Entry 8PMP (electron microscopy, 3.43 A resolution); this record covers chains A and B of the 3 polymer chains in the assembly.

Chain A:
Protein: Nuclear cap-binding protein subunit 1
From: Homo sapiens
Reference sequence: Q09161 (NCBP1_HUMAN); residues 20-790 here = UniProt positions 20-790
Chain sequence (772 residues; numbered 19 to 790; the number before each row is that of its first residue):
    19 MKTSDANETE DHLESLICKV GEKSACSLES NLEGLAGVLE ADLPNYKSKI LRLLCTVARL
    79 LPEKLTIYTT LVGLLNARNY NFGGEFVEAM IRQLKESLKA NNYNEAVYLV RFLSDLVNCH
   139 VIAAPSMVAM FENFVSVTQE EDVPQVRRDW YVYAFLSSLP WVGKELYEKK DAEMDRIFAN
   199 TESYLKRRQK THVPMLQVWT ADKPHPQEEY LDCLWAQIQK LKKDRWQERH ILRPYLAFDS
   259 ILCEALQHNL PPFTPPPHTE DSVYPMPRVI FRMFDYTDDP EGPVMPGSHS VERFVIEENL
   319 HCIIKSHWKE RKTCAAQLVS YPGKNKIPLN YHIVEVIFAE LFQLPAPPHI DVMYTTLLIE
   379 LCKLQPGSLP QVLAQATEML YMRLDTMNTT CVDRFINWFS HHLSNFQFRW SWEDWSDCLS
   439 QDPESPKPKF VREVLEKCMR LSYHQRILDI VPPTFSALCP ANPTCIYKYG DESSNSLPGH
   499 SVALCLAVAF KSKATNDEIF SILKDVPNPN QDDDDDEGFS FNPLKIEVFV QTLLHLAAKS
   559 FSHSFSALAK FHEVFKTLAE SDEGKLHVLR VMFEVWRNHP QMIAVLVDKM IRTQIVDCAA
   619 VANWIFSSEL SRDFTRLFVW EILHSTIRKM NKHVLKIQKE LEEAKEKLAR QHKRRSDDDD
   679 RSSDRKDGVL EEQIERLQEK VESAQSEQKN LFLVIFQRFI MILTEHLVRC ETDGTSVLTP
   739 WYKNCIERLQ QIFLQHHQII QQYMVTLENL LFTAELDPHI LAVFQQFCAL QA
Not modelled in the structure: 19-24, 528-537, 677-685
Construct notes: initiating methionine (19)
Curated features (UniProtKB/Swiss-Prot):
  - modified residue: Thr-21 (Phosphothreonine), Ser-22 (Phosphoserine), Ser-201 (Phosphoserine), Lys-204 (N6-acetyllysine), Lys-698 (N6-acetyllysine)
  - cross-link: Lys-684 (Glycyl lysine isopeptide (Lys-Gly) (interchain with G-Cter in SUMO2))

Chain B:
Protein: Nuclear cap-binding protein subunit 2
From: Homo sapiens
Reference sequence: P52298 (NCBP2_HUMAN); residues 1-156 here = UniProt positions 1-156
Chain sequence (156 residues; row label = number of the first residue in the row):
     1 MSGGLLKALR SDSYVELSQY RDQHFRGDNE EQEKLLKKSC TLYVGNLSFY TTEEQIYELF
    61 SKSGDIKKII MGLDKMKKTA CGFCFVEYYS RADAENAMRY INGTRLDDRI IRTDWDAGFK
   121 EGRQYGRGRS GGQVRDEYRQ DYDAGRGGYG KLAQNQ
Not modelled in the structure: 1-3, 156
Residues lining bound ligands: 7N-methyl-8-hydroguanosine-5'-triphosphate (MGT): Tyr-20, Asp-22, Gln-23, Tyr-43, Phe-83, Phe-85, Asp-114, Trp-115, Asp-116, Arg-123, Tyr-125, Gly-126, Arg-127, Gly-128, Gly-132, Gln-133, Val-134
Curated features (UniProtKB/Swiss-Prot):
  - binding site (mRNA): Tyr-20, Tyr-43, Arg-112 to Asp-116, Arg-123 to Arg-127, Gln-133, Val-134
  - modified residue: Ser-2 (N-acetylserine), Ser-13 (Phosphoserine), Ser-18 (Phosphoserine), Arg-146 (Omega-N-methylarginine)

Interface between chain A and chain B:
Pairs across the interface (62):
  Asp-29(A) / Lys-7(B)  salt bridge
  Thr-74(A) / Gly-4(B)
  Thr-74(A) / Leu-6(B)
  Arg-77(A) / Gly-4(B)
  Leu-78(A) / Leu-6(B)
  Leu-78(A) / Leu-9(B)  hydrophobic
  Ser-324(A) / Leu-9(B)
  Trp-326(A) / Arg-99(B)
  Trp-326(A) / Tyr-100(B)
  Lys-327(A) / Leu-9(B)
  Lys-327(A) / Arg-10(B)
  Lys-327(A) / Ser-11(B)
  Glu-328(A) / Ser-11(B)  hydrogen bond
  Arg-329(A) / Tyr-14(B)  hydrogen bond
  Arg-329(A) / Arg-99(B)  hydrogen bond (side chain-backbone)
  Arg-329(A) / Asn-102(B)  hydrogen bond (side chain-backbone)
  Lys-330(A) / Tyr-14(B)
  Ile-368(A) / Ser-63(B)
  Ile-368(A) / Asn-96(B)
  Ile-368(A) / Tyr-100(B)  hydrophobic
  Val-370(A) / Tyr-100(B)  hydrophobic
  Val-370(A) / Ile-101(B)  hydrophobic
  Met-371(A) / Tyr-100(B)  hydrophobic
  Thr-374(A) / Tyr-100(B)
  Thr-374(A) / Thr-104(B)
  Asn-415(A) / Lys-62(B)
  Ser-418(A) / Lys-62(B)  hydrogen bond
  His-419(A) / Leu-59(B)
  His-419(A) / Thr-104(B)
  Asn-423(A) / Arg-105(B)
  Gln-425(A) / Asp-108(B)
  Lys-455(A) / Glu-58(B)  salt bridge
  Arg-458(A) / Gln-55(B)
  Arg-458(A) / Glu-58(B)  salt bridge
  Leu-459(A) / Gln-55(B)
  Leu-459(A) / Asp-107(B)
  Ser-460(A) / Gln-55(B)
  Ser-558(A) / Glu-53(B)
  Phe-559(A) / Glu-53(B)  hydrogen bond (backbone-side chain)
  Phe-559(A) / Glu-54(B)
  Phe-559(A) / Tyr-57(B)  hydrophobic
  Ser-560(A) / Glu-53(B)  hydrogen bond (backbone-side chain)
  Phe-563(A) / Glu-53(B)
  Phe-563(A) / Tyr-57(B)  hydrophobic
  His-597(A) / Glu-54(B)  salt bridge
  Gln-599(A) / Glu-54(B)  hydrogen bond (side chain-backbone)
  Gln-599(A) / Gln-55(B)  hydrogen bond (side chain-backbone)
  Gln-599(A) / Tyr-57(B)
  Gln-599(A) / Glu-58(B)
  Val-603(A) / Tyr-57(B)  hydrophobic
  Asp-606(A) / Tyr-57(B)  hydrogen bond
  Asp-606(A) / Ile-66(B)
  Arg-610(A) / Tyr-57(B)
  Arg-610(A) / Ile-66(B)  hydrogen bond (side chain-backbone)
  Arg-610(A) / Lys-67(B)  hydrogen bond (side chain-backbone)
  Arg-610(A) / Lys-68(B)
  Arg-610(A) / Tyr-89(B)  hydrogen bond
  Ser-643(A) / Asp-65(B)
  Arg-646(A) / Asp-65(B)  salt bridge
  Lys-647(A) / Asp-65(B)
  Lys-650(A) / Asp-65(B)
  Lys-650(A) / Asp-93(B)  salt bridge
Other interface residues (no listed pair), chain A (44 interface residues in all): Glu-32, Val-75, Leu-79, Ser-422, Met-457, His-561, Glu-639, Lys-654
Other interface residues (no listed pair), chain B (36 interface residues in all): Leu-5, Ala-8, Asp-12, Ser-13, Ile-69, Leu-106

Summary:
The interface between chain A and chain B involves 44 residues on one side and 36 on the other, with 13
hydrogen bonds and 6 salt bridges. Among the polar pairs are Asp-29(A)/Lys-7(B), Lys-455(A)/Glu-58(B) and
Arg-458(A)/Glu-58(B). Bound to chain B: 7N-methyl-8-hydroguanosine-5'-triphosphate.
Here chain A is Nuclear cap-binding protein subunit 1 and chain B is Nuclear cap-binding protein subunit 2,
both from Homo sapiens. Entry 8PMP (Structure of the human nuclear cap-binding complex bound to ARS2[147-871]
and m7GTP) was determined by electron microscopy together with 8BY6 and 8PNT from the same study.
